Entry 6APJ (X-ray diffraction, 3.10 A resolution); this record covers chain A.

Chain A:
Protein: Alpha-N-acetylgalactosaminide alpha-2,6-sialyltransferase 2
Source organism: Homo sapiens
Notes: EC 2.4.99.-
Reference sequence: Q9UJ37 (SIA7B_HUMAN); residue numbers follow UniProt; this construct covers 2-374
Chain sequence (374 residues; each row starts with the number of its first residue):
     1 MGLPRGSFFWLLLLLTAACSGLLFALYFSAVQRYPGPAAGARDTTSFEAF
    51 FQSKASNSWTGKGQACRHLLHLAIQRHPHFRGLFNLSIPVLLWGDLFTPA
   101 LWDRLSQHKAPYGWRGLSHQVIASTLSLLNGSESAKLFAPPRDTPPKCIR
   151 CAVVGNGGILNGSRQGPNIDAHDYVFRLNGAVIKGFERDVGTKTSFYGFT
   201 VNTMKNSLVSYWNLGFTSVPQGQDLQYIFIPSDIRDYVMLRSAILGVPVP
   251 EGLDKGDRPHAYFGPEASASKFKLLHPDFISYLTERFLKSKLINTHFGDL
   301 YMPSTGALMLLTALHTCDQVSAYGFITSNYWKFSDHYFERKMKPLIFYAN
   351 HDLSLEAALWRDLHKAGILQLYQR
Disordered / not traced: 1-65, 141-147, 298-299, 340-348
Disulfide bonds: Cys66-Cys148, Cys151-Cys317
Covalently attached groups: N-acetylglucosamine (NAG) linked to Asn85, Asn161
Modified residues: Mse1 (selenomethionine); Mse204, Mse239, Mse302, Mse309 (selenomethionine; parent Met)
Construct notes: initiating methionine (1)
UniProt features mapped onto this chain:
  - binding site (CMP-N-acetyl-beta-neuraminate): Asn156, Asn179, Ser304, His336
  - glycosylation (N-linked (GlcNAc...) asparagine): Asn85, Asn130, Asn161
Reported in the primary citation:
  - catalytic residues: His351 (proposed by the authors, not directly observed)

Overview:
N-acetylglucosamine is covalently linked to Asn85 and Asn161. Curated annotation (UniProt) lists 4
CMP-N-acetyl-beta-neuraminate-binding residues. From the paper: the catalytic residue His351.
Chain A is Alpha-N-acetylgalactosaminide alpha-2,6-sialyltransferase 2 (Homo sapiens); the structure, Crystal
Structure of human ST6GALNAC2, was determined by X-ray diffraction.
